7TKU - chains E and H of the 8 polymer chains in the assembly; structure by electron microscopy, 4.00 A resolution.

== Chain E ==
Name: Replication factor C subunit 5
Organism: Saccharomyces cerevisiae
Reference sequence: P38251 (RFC5_YEAST); residue numbers follow UniProt; this construct covers 1-354
Sequence (354 residues; row label = number of the first residue in the row):
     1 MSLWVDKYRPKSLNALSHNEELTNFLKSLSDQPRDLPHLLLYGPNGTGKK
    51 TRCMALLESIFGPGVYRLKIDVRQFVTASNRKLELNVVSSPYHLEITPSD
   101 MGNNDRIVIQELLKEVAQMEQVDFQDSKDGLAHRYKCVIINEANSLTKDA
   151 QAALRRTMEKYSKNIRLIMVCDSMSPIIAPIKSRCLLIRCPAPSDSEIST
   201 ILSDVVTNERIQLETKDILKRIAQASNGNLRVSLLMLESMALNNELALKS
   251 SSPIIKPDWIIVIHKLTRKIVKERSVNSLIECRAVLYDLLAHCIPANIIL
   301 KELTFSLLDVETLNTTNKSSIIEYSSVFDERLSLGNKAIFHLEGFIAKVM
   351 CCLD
Unresolved in the structure: 1-3, 126-128
Ligand contacts: ADP (adenosine-5'-diphosphate): Val5, Tyr8, Arg9, Pro10, Ala15, Leu16, Ser17, His18, Asn45, Gly46, Thr47, Gly48, Lys49, Lys50, Thr51, Ile201, Leu230, Arg231, Leu234
UniProt features mapped onto this chain:
  - binding site (ATP): Val5, Ser17, Gly43 to Thr51, Arg231

== Chain H ==
Name: Proliferating cell nuclear antigen
Organism: Saccharomyces cerevisiae
Reference sequence: P15873 (PCNA_YEAST); residue numbers follow UniProt; this construct covers 1-258
Sequence (263 residues; row label = number of the first residue in the row; numbers below 1 keep their minus sign (Pro-4 is residue -4)):
    -4 PHMASMLEAKFEEASLFKRIIDGFKDCVQLVNFQCKEDGIIAQAVDDSRV
    46 LLVSLEIGVEAFQEYRCDHPVTLGMDLTSLSKILRCGNNTDTLTLIADNT
    96 PDSIILLFEDTKKDRIAEYSLKLMDIDADFLKIEELQYDSTLSLPSSEFS
   146 KIVRDLSQLSDSINIMITKETIKFVADGDIGSGSVIIKPFVDMEHPETSI
   196 KLEMDQPVDLTFGAKYLLDIIKGSSLSDRVGIRLSSEAPALFQFDLKSGF
   246 LQFFLAPKFNDEE
Unresolved in the structure: -4 to 0, 57-58, 81-85, 104-111, 241-243, 257-258
Sequence notes: expression tag (-4 to 0)
UniProt features mapped onto this chain:
  - DNA-binding region: Arg61 to Arg80
  - cross-link (Glycyl lysine isopeptide (Lys-Gly)): Lys127 (interchain with G-Cter in SUMO), Lys164 (interchain with G-Cter in SUMO)

== Interface between chain E and chain H ==
Contacting residue pairs (25; chain E residue first):
  Lys69(E) - Val40(H)
  Lys69(E) - Arg44(H)
  Asp71(E) - Asp42(H)
  Arg73(E) - Asp42(H)  salt bridge
  Arg73(E) - Ser43(H)  hydrogen bond
  Ser89(E) - Arg44(H)  hydrogen bond
  Ser90(E) - Arg44(H)
  Pro91(E) - Arg44(H)
  Glu115(E) - Lys210(H)  salt bridge
  Glu115(E) - Tyr211(H)  hydrogen bond
  Gln118(E) - Phe254(H)
  Met119(E) - Tyr211(H)  hydrogen bond
  Glu120(E) - Arg44(H)
  Glu120(E) - Pro252(H)
  Glu120(E) - Lys253(H)
  Glu120(E) - Phe254(H)  hydrogen bond (side chain-backbone)
  Gln121(E) - Ser43(H)
  Val122(E) - Arg44(H)
  Val122(E) - Leu47(H)  hydrophobic
  Val122(E) - Pro234(H)  hydrophobic
  Val122(E) - Ala251(H)  hydrophobic
  Phe124(E) - Leu126(H)
  Phe124(E) - Glu129(H)
  Leu131(E) - Glu232(H)
  Asn164(E) - Phe254(H)
Other interface residues (no listed pair), chain E (20 interface residues in all): Val72, Ala117, Asp123, Tyr161, Lys163
Other interface residues (no listed pair), chain H (16 interface residues in all): Val45

== In short ==
20 residues of chain E face 16 of chain H across their interface; the contacts include 5 hydrogen bonds and 2
salt bridges. Among the polar pairs are Arg73(E)-Asp42(H), Glu115(E)-Lys210(H) and Arg73(E)-Ser43(H). Ligands
of chain E: ADP. UniProt lists 12 ATP-binding residues on chain E.
Chain E is Replication factor C subunit 5 and chain H is Proliferating cell nuclear antigen, both from
Saccharomyces cerevisiae; the structure, Structure of the yeast clamp loader (Replication Factor C RFC) bound
to the open sliding clamp ..., was determined by electron microscopy, deposited together with 7THJ, 7THV,
7TI8, 7TIB, 7TIC and 7TID.
